9FE5 - chains B and D of the 4 polymer chains in the assembly; structure by X-ray diffraction, 2.10 A resolution.

Chain B (and D):
Name: NADH-quinone oxidoreductase subunit F
From: Aquifex aeolicus VF5
Notes: chain D of this document is another copy of the same molecule, construct and numbering; everything in this record applies to it too
UniProt: O66841 (NUOF_AQUAE); residue numbers follow UniProt; this construct covers 1-426
Amino-acid sequence (434 residues; row label = number of the first residue in the row):
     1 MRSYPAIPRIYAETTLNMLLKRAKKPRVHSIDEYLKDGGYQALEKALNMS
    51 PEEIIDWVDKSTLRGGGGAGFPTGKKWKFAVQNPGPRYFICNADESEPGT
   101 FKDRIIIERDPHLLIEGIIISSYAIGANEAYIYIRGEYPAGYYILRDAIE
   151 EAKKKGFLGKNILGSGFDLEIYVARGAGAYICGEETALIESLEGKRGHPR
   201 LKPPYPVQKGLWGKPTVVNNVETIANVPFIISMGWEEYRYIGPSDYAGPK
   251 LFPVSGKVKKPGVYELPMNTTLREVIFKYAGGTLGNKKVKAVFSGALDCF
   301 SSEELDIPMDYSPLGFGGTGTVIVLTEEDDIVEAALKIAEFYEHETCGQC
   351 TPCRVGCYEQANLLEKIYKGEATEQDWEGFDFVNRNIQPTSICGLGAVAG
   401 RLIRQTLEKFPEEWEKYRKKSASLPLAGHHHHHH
Unresolved in the structure: 1, 420-434 (chain D: 1, 421-434)
Differences from the reference sequence: engineered mutation Gly66 (Arg in O66841); expression tag (427-434)
Ion coordination: Na+ site 1: Asp94, Ala179; Na+ site 2 near Glu108 (its only coordinating residue here); 4Fe-4S cluster Fe: Cys347, Cys350, Cys353, Cys393
Ligand contacts:
  - FNR (1-deoxy-1-(7,8-dimethyl-2,4-dioxo-3,4-dihydro-2H-benzo[g]pteridin-1-id-10(5h)-yl)-5-O-phosphonato-D-ribitol): Gly65, Gly66, Gly67, Gly68, Phe71, Lys76, Asn92, Asp94, Glu95, Ser96, Tyr180, Ile181, Gly183, Glu184, Glu185, Val218, Asn219, Asn220, Thr223, Gly394, Leu395
  - NADH (NAI; 1,4-dihydronicotinamide adenine dinucleotide): Gly67, Gly68, Ala69, Phe71, Lys76, Phe79, Glu95, Ser96, Glu97, Thr100, Tyr180, Glu185, Lys202, Tyr205, Pro206, Val207, Val218, Asn220, Leu297, Thr319
  - 4Fe-4S cluster (SF4): Ile181, Pro199, Thr346, Cys347, Gly348, Gln349, Cys350, Cys353, Ser391, Ile392, Cys393, Leu395, Gly396
Swiss-Prot annotation at these positions:
  - binding site (NAD(+)): Gly65, Gly67 to Gly74
  - binding site (FMN): Gly176 to Thr223
  - binding site ([4Fe-4S] cluster): Cys347, Cys350, Cys353, Cys393

How chain B and chain D interact:
Contacting residue pairs (7):
  Arg9(B) with Lys154(D); Lys155(D), hydrogen bond (side chain-backbone); Phe157(D); Leu163(D)
  Tyr11(B) with Lys154(D)
  Pro26(B) with Lys153(D)
  Arg27(B) with Lys160(D)
Interface residues without a listed pair, chain D (7 interface residues in all): Gly156

In short:
4 residues of chain B face 7 of chain D across their interface, with 1 hydrogen bond. The hydrogen-bonded pair
is Arg9(B)-Lys155(D). Ligands of chain B: 4Fe-4S cluster, compound FNR and NADH.
Chain B and chain D are both NADH-quinone oxidoreductase subunit F (Aquifex aeolicus VF5); the structure,
Crystal Structure of NuoEF variant R66G(NuoF) from Aquifex aeolicus bound to NADH under anoxic conditions
after ..., was determined by X-ray diffraction together with 9FDJ, 9FDK, 9FDV, 9FE0, 9FE7, 9FE8 and 6 further
entries from the same study.
